PDB entry 1M3X | X-ray diffraction, 2.55 A resolution | chains L and H of the 3 polymer chains in the assembly

# Chain L
Molecule: Photosynthetic Reaction center protein L chain
Organism: Rhodobacter sphaeroides
Reference sequence: P02954 (RCEL_RHOSH); numbering as in UniProt (aligned over 1-281)
Amino-acid sequence (281 residues; each row starts with the number of its first residue):
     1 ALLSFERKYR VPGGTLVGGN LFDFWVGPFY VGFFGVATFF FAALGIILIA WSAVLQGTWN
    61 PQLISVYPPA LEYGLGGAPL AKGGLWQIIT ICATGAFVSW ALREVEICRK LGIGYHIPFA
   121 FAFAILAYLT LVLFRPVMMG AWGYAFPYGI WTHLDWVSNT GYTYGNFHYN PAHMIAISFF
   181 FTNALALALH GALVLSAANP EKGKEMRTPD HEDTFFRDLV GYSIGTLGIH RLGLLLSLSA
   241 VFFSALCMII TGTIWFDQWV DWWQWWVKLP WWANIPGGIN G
Bound ions: Fe ion: H190, H230 (shared with 3 residues of chain M)
Ligand contacts:
  - bacteriochlorophyll a (BCL), molecule 1: F97, F121, A124, I125, A127, Y128, L131, W156, V157, S158, T160, G161, Y162, N166, F167, H168, H173, A176, I177, F180, F181, V241, S244, A245, C247, M248
  - bacteriochlorophyll a (BCL), molecule 2: F97, Y128, L131, F146, I150, W151, H153, L154, W156, V157
  - bacteriochlorophyll a (BCL), molecule 3: V157, Y162, H168, F181
  - bacteriochlorophyll a (BCL), molecule 4: H168, H173, M174, I177, S178, F181, T182
  - bacteriopheophytin a (BPH), molecule 1: T38, A42, G45, I46, I89, A93, A96, F97, W100, E104, I117, A120, F121, A124, Y128, F146, Y148, G149, I150, H153, F180, S237, L238, V241
  - bacteriopheophytin a (BPH), molecule 2: F181, A184, L185, A188, L189, F216, L219, V220
  - 1,2-diacyl-sn-glycero-3-phosphocholine (PC1): F179, T182, L185, L219, V220, G221, Y222, L232, L235, L236
  - ubiquinone-10 (U10), molecule 1: V26, F29, Y30, G35, T38, F39, W100, R103
  - ubiquinone-10 (U10), molecule 2: A186, L189, H190, L193, F216, Y222, S223, I224, G225, I229, L232

# Chain H
Molecule: Photosynthetic Reaction center protein H chain
Organism: Rhodobacter sphaeroides
Reference sequence: P11846 (RCEH_RHOSH); residue numbers follow UniProt; this construct covers 1-260
Amino-acid sequence (260 residues; row label = number of the first residue in the row):
     1 MVGVTAFGNF DLASLAIYSF WIFLAGLIYY LQTENMREGY PLENEDGTPA ANQGPFPLPK
    61 PKTFILPHGR GTLTVPGPES EDRPIALART AVSEGFPHAP TGDPMKDGVG PASWVARRDL
   121 PELDGHGHNK IKPMKAAAGF HVSAGKNPIG LPVRGCDLEI AGKVVDIWVD IPEQMARFLE
   181 VELKDGSTRL LPMQMVKVQS NRVHVNALSS DLFAGIPTIK SPTEVTLLEE DKICGYVAGG
   241 LMYAAPKRKS VVAAMLAEYA
Unresolved in the structure: 1-10, 249-260
Ligand contacts: glucosyl-galactosyl diacyl-glycerol (GGD; nonadec-10-enoic acid 2-[3,4-dihydroxy-6-hydroxymethyl-5-(3,4,5-trihydroxy-6-hydroxymethyl-tetrahydro-pyran-2-yloxy)-tetrahydro-pyran-2-yloxy] -1-octadec-9-enoyloxymethyl-ethyl ester): W21, L24, L27, I28, Q32, Y40, L42, F56

# Chain L / chain H interface
Contacting residue pairs (63; chain L residue first):
  A1(L) with L42(H); E43(H), hydrogen bond (backbone-backbone); A50(H)
  L2(L) with L42(H); E43(H), hydrogen bond (backbone-backbone)
  L3(L) with G39(H); Y40(H), hydrophobic; L42(H), hydrophobic
  S4(L) with G39(H), hydrogen bond (backbone-backbone); E43(H); E79(H), hydrogen bond; E81(H)
  F5(L) with G39(H); E81(H)
  R7(L) with E45(H); L87(H); A88(H); R89(H); H98(H), hydrogen bond
  K8(L) with E81(H), salt bridge; L87(H); V109(H); G110(H), hydrogen bond (backbone-backbone); S113(H); W114(H)
  Y9(L) with G110(H); S113(H)
  R10(L) with P97(H); H98(H), hydrogen bond (backbone-backbone)
  V11(L) with P97(H); H98(H); G110(H); P111(H); Y243(H)
  P12(L) with P97(H), hydrophobic; H98(H); M242(H)
  G13(L) with M242(H)
  G14(L) with M242(H)
  D23(L) with P97(H)
  F24(L) with G95(H); F96(H), hydrophobic
  W25(L) with G95(H), hydrogen bond (backbone-backbone); P97(H)
  R109(L) with M242(H)
  K110(L) with P111(H); M242(H)
  G112(L) with P111(H); A238(H)
  A198(L) with F64(H)
  N199(L) with K62(H), hydrogen bond
  E205(L) with I65(H); L66(H); P67(H); H68(H)
  M206(L) with I65(H), hydrogen bond (backbone-backbone); P67(H)
  T208(L) with G125(H)
  P209(L) with E173(H)
  D210(L) with D124(H); G125(H), hydrogen bond (side chain-backbone); P172(H)
  T226(L) with E173(H), hydrogen bond
Also at the interface, not in a pair above, chain L (31 interface residues in all): L111, K204, D213, L227
Also at the interface, not in a pair above, chain H (43 interface residues in all): P41, G69, R83, I85, A99, P100, V115, K130, M175, L241

# Overview
31 residues of chain L face 43 of chain H across their interface, with 12 hydrogen bonds and 1 salt bridge.
Among the polar pairs are K8(L)-E81(H), S4(L)-E79(H) and R7(L)-H98(H). Ligands of chain L: 4 copies of
bacteriochlorophyll a, bacteriopheophytin a, ubiquinone-10 and 1,2-diacyl-sn-glycero-3-phosphocholine.
Here chain L is Photosynthetic Reaction center protein L chain and chain H is Photosynthetic Reaction center
protein H chain, both from Rhodobacter sphaeroides. Entry 1M3X (Photosynthetic Reaction Center From
Rhodobacter Sphaeroides) was determined by X-ray diffraction.
